PDB entry 1PHJ | X-ray diffraction, 2.50 A resolution | chains D and B of the 5 polymer chains in the assembly

== Chain D ==
Molecule: 12-nt DNA strand
Notes: engineered mutation(s): G3(3DR)
Sequence (12 nucleotides; each row starts with the number of its first residue):
     1 GGXGTTTTGGGG
Modified / non-standard residues: 3DR (1',2'-dideoxyribofuranose-5'-phosphate) at position 3

== Chain B ==
Protein: Telomere-binding protein beta subunit
Source organism: Sterkiella nova
UniProt: P16458 (TEBB_OXYNO); numbering as in UniProt (aligned over 9-224)
Amino-acid sequence (216 residues; numbered 9 to 224; the number before each row is that of its first residue):
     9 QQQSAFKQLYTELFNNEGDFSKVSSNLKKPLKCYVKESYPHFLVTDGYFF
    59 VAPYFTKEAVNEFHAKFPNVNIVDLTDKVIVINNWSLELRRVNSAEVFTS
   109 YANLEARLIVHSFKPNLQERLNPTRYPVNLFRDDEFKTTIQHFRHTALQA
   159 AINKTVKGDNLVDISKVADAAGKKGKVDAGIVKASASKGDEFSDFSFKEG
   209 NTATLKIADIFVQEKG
Unresolved in the structure: 9
UniProt features mapped onto this chain:
  - natural variant: Ala110 (A110S: In MAC-41S)

== How chain D and chain B interact ==
Residue-residue contacts (13):
  DT5(D) - Tyr134(B)  stacking on the base
  DT6(D) - Tyr134(B)  base contact
  DT7(D) - Glu45(B)  base contact
  DG9(D) - Glu45(B)  hydrogen bond to the base
  DG9(D) - His49(B)  base contact
  DG9(D) - Leu51(B)  base contact
  DG9(D) - Phe106(B)  sugar contact
  DG10(D) - Ser102(B)  hydrogen bond to the base
  DG10(D) - Ala103(B)  base contact
  DG10(D) - Phe106(B)  phosphate contact
  DG10(D) - Tyr109(B)  base contact
  DG10(D) - Arg140(B)  salt bridge to the phosphate
  DG10(D) - Lys145(B)  hydrogen bond to the base
Other interface residues (no listed pair), chain B (14 interface residues in all): Lys44, Pro48, Phe58, Ser108

== Overview ==
5 residues of chain D and 14 residues of chain B are in contact, with 3 hydrogen bonds, 1 salt bridge and 1
aromatic stacking contact. Polar contacts include DG9(D)-Glu45(B), DG10(D)-Ser102(B) and DG10(D)-Lys145(B).
Here chain D is a 12-nt DNA strand and chain B is Telomere-binding protein beta subunit (Sterkiella nova).
Entry 1PHJ (Crystal structure of the oxytricha nova telomere end-binding protein complexed with noncognate
ssdna gg(3dr)gttttgggg) was determined by X-ray diffraction together with 1PA6, 1PH1, 1PH2, 1PH3, 1PH5, 1PH6
and 3 further entries from the same study.
